Entry 8UK9 (X-ray diffraction, 3.10 A resolution); this record covers chains F and G of the 10 polymer chains in the assembly.

[Chain F (and G)]
Protein: Sliding clamp
Source organism: Tequatrovirus T4
Notes: chain G of this document is another copy of the same molecule, construct and numbering; everything in this record applies to it too
UniProt: P04525 (CLAMP_BPT4); numbering as in UniProt (aligned over 1-228)
Sequence (228 residues; each row starts with the number of its first residue):
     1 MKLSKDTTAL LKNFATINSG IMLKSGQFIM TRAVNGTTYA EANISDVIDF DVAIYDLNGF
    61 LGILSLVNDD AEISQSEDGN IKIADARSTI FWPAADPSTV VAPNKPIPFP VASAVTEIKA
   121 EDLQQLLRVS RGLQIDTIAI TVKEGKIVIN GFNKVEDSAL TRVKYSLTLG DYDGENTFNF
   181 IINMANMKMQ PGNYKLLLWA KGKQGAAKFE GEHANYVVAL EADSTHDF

[How chain F and chain G interact]
Pairs across the interface (23; chain F residue first):
  I63(F) - G132(G)
  L66(F) - Q125(G)  hydrogen bond (backbone-side chain)
  L66(F) - R128(G)
  L66(F) - V129(G)  hydrophobic
  D85(F) - Q125(G)
  R87(F) - K119(G)
  R87(F) - E121(G)  salt bridge
  R87(F) - D122(G)  salt bridge
  R87(F) - S166(G)
  R87(F) - L167(G)
  R87(F) - T168(G)  hydrogen bond (backbone-backbone)
  S88(F) - Q125(G)  hydrogen bond
  S88(F) - Y165(G)
  S88(F) - S166(G)
  T89(F) - Y165(G)
  T89(F) - S166(G)  hydrogen bond (backbone-backbone)
  I90(F) - V129(G)  hydrophobic
  I90(F) - L133(G)  hydrophobic
  I90(F) - Y165(G)  hydrophobic
  F91(F) - V163(G)
  F91(F) - K164(G)
  W92(F) - L133(G)  hydrophobic
  P93(F) - K164(G)
Also at the interface, not in a pair above, chain F (11 interface residues in all): V67

[Summary]
The interface between chain F and chain G involves 11 residues on one side and 14 on the other, with 4
hydrogen bonds and 2 salt bridges. Among the polar pairs are R87(F)-E121(G), R87(F)-D122(G) and
L66(F)-Q125(G).
Both chains are Sliding clamp (Tequatrovirus T4). Entry 8UK9 (Structure of T4 Bacteriophage clamp loader
mutant D110C bound to the T4 clamp, primer-template DNA, and ...) was determined by X-ray diffraction (same
publication as 8UH7, 8UNF and 8UNH).
